3AZN - chains F and J of the 10 polymer chains in the assembly; structure by X-ray diffraction, 3.00 A resolution.

Chain F:
Protein: Histone H4
Source organism: Homo sapiens
UniProt: P62805 (H4_HUMAN); residues 0-102 here correspond to UniProt positions 1-103 (UniProt number = residue number + 1)
Sequence (106 residues; row label = number of the first residue in the row; numbers below 1 keep their minus sign (Gly-3 is residue -3)):
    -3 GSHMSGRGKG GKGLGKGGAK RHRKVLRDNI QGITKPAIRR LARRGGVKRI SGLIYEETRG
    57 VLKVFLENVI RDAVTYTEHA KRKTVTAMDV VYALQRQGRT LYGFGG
Disordered / not traced: -3 to 18
Construct notes: expression tag (-3 to -1); engineered mutation Gln91 (Lys92 in P62805)

Chain J:
Molecule: 146-nt DNA strand
Sequence (146 nucleotides; numbered 147 to 292; the number before each row is that of its first residue):
   147 ATCAATATCC ACCTGCAGAT TCTACCAAAA GTGTATTTGG AAACTGCTCC ATCAAAAGGC
   207 ATGTTCAGCT GAATTCAGCT GAACATGCCT TTTGATGGAG CAGTTTCCAA ATACACTTTT
   267 GGTAGAATCT GCAGGTGGAT ATTGAT
Disordered / not traced: 147
Ion coordination: Mn2+ site 1: DG185, DG186; Mn2+ site 2 near DG217 (its only coordinating residue here); Mn2+ site 3 near DG267 (its only coordinating residue here); Mn2+ site 4 near DG280 (its only coordinating residue here)

Chain F / chain J interface:
Residue-residue contacts - 8 pairs, chain F then chain J:
  Arg19(F) with DT198(J), salt bridge to the phosphate
  Thr30(F) with DA207(J), phosphate contact; DT208(J), phosphate contact
  Pro32(F) with DA207(J), phosphate contact; DT208(J), phosphate contact
  Arg36(F) with DA207(J), salt bridge to the phosphate
  Arg45(F) with DT216(J), sugar contact; DG217(J), sugar contact
Interface residues without a listed pair, chain F (8 interface residues in all): Lys31, Lys77, Thr80
Interface residues without a listed pair, chain J (8 interface residues in all): DA187, DC196, DG214

Overview:
The chain F/chain J interface involves 8 residues from each chain; the contacts include 2 salt bridges. Polar
contacts include Arg19(F)-DT198(J) and Arg36(F)-DA207(J). The Mn2+ site 1 is built by DG185(J) and DG186(J).
Chain F is Histone H4 (Homo sapiens) and chain J is a 146-nt DNA strand; the structure, Crystal Structure of
Human Nucleosome Core Particle Containing H4K91Q mutation, was determined by X-ray diffraction (same
publication as 3AYW, 3AZE, 3AZF, 3AZG, 3AZH, 3AZJ and 3 further entries).
